PDB entry 6GFQ | X-ray diffraction, 1.40 A resolution | chains B and C of the 3 polymer chains in the assembly

# Chain B
Name: Glyceraldehyde-3-phosphate dehydrogenase
From: Thermosynechococcus elongatus (strain BP-1)
Notes: EC 1.2.1.-
UniProt: Q8DIW5 (Q8DIW5_THEEB); numbering as in UniProt (aligned over 1-337)
Chain sequence (339 residues; numbered -1 to 337; the number before each row is that of its first residue; numbers below 1 keep their minus sign (Gly-1 is residue -1)):
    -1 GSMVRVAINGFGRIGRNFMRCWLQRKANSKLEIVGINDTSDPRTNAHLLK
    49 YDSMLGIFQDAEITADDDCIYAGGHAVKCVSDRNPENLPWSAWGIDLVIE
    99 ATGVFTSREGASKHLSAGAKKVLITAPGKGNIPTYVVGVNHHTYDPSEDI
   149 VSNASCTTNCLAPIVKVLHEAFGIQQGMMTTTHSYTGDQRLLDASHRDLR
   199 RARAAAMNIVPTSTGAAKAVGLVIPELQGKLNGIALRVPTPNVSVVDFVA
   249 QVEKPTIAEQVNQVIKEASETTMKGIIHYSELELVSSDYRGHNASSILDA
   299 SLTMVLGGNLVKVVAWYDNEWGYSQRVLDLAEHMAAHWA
Disordered / not traced: -1
Construct notes: expression tag (-1 to 0)
Metal / ion sites: Mg2+: Gly305, Asn307
Small-molecule neighbours: NAD (nicotinamide-adenine-dinucleotide): Asn7, Gly8, Phe9, Gly10, Arg11, Ile12, Gly13, Asn35, Asp36, Thr37, Asp80, Arg81, Ala99, Thr100, Gly101, Val102, Phe103, Thr123, Ala124, Cys154, Thr184, Asn317, Glu318, Tyr321

# Chain C
Name: CP12 polypeptide
From: Thermosynechococcus elongatus (strain BP-1)
UniProt: Q8DHX3 (Q8DHX3_THEEB); residue numbers follow UniProt; this construct covers 1-75
Chain sequence (77 residues; row label = number of the first residue in the row; numbers below 1 keep their minus sign (Gly-1 is residue -1)):
    -1 GSMSNLEKQIEQAREEAHKICDTEGATSGQCAAAWDALEELQAEAAHQRA
    49 EQQDHKTSFQQYCDDNPDAAECRIYDD
Disordered / not traced: -1 to 53
Construct notes: expression tag (-1 to 0)
Cystine bridges: Cys61-Cys70
Small-molecule neighbours: NAD (nicotinamide-adenine-dinucleotide): Asp66, Tyr73, Asp74
Reported in the primary citation:
  - binding site for NAD: Glu69

# Chain B / chain C interface
Contacting residue pairs (37):
  Arg81(B) with Asp66(C), salt bridge
  Val102(B) with Pro65(C), hydrophobic; Asp66(C)
  Pro125(B) with Asp74(C)
  Ser153(B) with Asp75(C), hydrogen bond (side chain-backbone)
  Thr155(B) with Asp75(C), hydrogen bond (side chain-backbone)
  Thr179(B) with Asp75(C)
  His181(B) with Asp75(C), salt bridge
  Thr184(B) with Asp75(C), hydrogen bond
  Gly185(B) with Arg71(C), hydrogen bond (backbone-side chain); Tyr73(C)
  Asp186(B) with Arg71(C); Ile72(C); Tyr73(C), hydrogen bond (side chain-backbone)
  Arg188(B) with Ala68(C); Glu69(C)
  Ser193(B) with Phe57(C); Glu69(C)
  His194(B) with Phe57(C); Ala68(C); Glu69(C); Arg71(C), hydrogen bond (side chain-backbone); Ile72(C)
  Arg195(B) with Phe57(C); Glu69(C), hydrogen bond (backbone-backbone); Cys70(C), hydrogen bond (side chain-backbone); Ile72(C)
  Asp196(B) with Ile72(C)
  Arg199(B) with Arg71(C); Ile72(C); Tyr73(C), hydrogen bond (side chain-backbone)
  Thr212(B) with Asp74(C), hydrogen bond (side chain-backbone)
  Gly213(B) with Asp74(C), hydrogen bond (backbone-side chain)
  Ala214(B) with Asp74(C); Asp75(C)
  Arg235(B) with Tyr73(C), hydrogen bond (side chain-backbone); Asp75(C), salt bridge
Also at the interface, not in a pair above, chain B (26 interface residues in all): Thr37, Thr100, Cys154, Ser182, Ser211, Tyr315
Also at the interface, not in a pair above, chain C (12 interface residues in all): Cys61

# Overview
Chain B and chain C form an interface of 26 and 12 residues respectively, with 12 hydrogen bonds and 3 salt
bridges. Polar pairs include Arg81(B)-Asp66(C), His181(B)-Asp75(C) and Arg235(B)-Asp75(C). NAD is bound
between chain B and chain C. Gly305(B) and Asn307(B) form the Mg2+ site. The paper reports a binding site for
NAD at Glu69(C).
Here chain B is Glyceraldehyde-3-phosphate dehydrogenase and chain C is CP12 polypeptide, both from
Thermosynechococcus elongatus (strain BP-1). Entry 6GFQ (cyanobacterial GAPDH with NAD and CP12 bound) was
determined by X-ray diffraction together with 6GFO, 6GG7, 6GHL, 6GHR and 6GVE from the same study.
